2GCH - chains F and G of the 3 polymer chains in the assembly; structure by X-ray diffraction, 1.90 A resolution.

Chain F:
Name: Gamma-chymotrypsin A
Organism: Bos taurus
Notes: EC 3.4.21.1
Reference sequence: P00766 (CTRA_BOVIN); residue numbers follow UniProt; this construct covers 16-146
Sequence (131 residues; row label = number of the first residue in the row):
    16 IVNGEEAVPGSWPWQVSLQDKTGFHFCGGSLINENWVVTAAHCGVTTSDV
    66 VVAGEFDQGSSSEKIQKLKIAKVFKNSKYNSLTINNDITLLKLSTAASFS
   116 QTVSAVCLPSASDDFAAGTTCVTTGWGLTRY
Swiss-Prot annotation at these positions:
  - active site (Charge relay system): His57, Asp102
Disulfide bonds: Cys42-Cys58

Chain G:
Name: Gamma-chymotrypsin A
Organism: Bos taurus
Notes: EC 3.4.21.1
Reference sequence: P00766 (CTRA_BOVIN); residue numbers follow UniProt; this construct covers 149-245
Sequence (97 residues; each row starts with the number of its first residue):
   149 ANTPDRLQQASLPLLSNTNCKKYWGTKIKDAMICAGASGVSSCMGDSGGP
   199 LVCKKNGAWTLVGIVSWGSSTCSTSTPGVYARVTALVNWVQQTLAAN
Not modelled in the structure: 149-150
Swiss-Prot annotation at these positions:
  - active site: Ser195 (Charge relay system)
Disulfide bonds: Cys168-Cys182, Cys191-Cys220

Interface between chain F and chain G:
Cross-chain cystine bridges: Cys136(F)-Cys201(G)
Residue-residue contacts (154):
  Ile16(F) with Gln156(G); Ser189(G); Asp194(G), hydrogen bond (backbone-side chain)
  Val17(F) with Val188(G); Ser189(G), hydrogen bond (backbone-backbone); Cys220(G), hydrophobic; Thr222(G)
  Asn18(F) with Gly187(G), hydrogen bond (side chain-backbone); Val188(G); Thr222(G)
  Gly19(F) with Gln156(G); Gln157(G)
  Glu20(F) with Gln156(G); Gln157(G), hydrogen bond (backbone-backbone)
  Glu21(F) with Arg154(G), salt bridge; Leu155(G); Gln156(G)
  Ala22(F) with Leu155(G), hydrogen bond (backbone-backbone); Gln157(G)
  Trp27(F) with Gln157(G), hydrogen bond; Trp207(G)
  Trp29(F) with Val200(G); Trp207(G), hydrophobic
  Gln30(F) with Leu155(G); Pro198(G)
  His40(F) with Gly193(G), hydrogen bond (side chain-backbone)
  Phe41(F) with Gly193(G)
  Cys42(F) with Ser195(G), hydrogen bond (side chain-backbone)
  Gly43(F) with Gly193(G); Ser195(G), hydrogen bond (backbone-backbone); Gly196(G); Gly197(G)
  Gly44(F) with Gly196(G); Gly197(G); Pro198(G)
  Ser45(F) with Pro198(G); Leu209(G)
  Ile47(F) with Val238(G), hydrophobic; Leu242(G), hydrophobic
  Asn48(F) with Leu242(G)
  Trp51(F) with Leu242(G); Asn245(G)
  Val53(F) with Gly196(G); Leu209(G), hydrophobic
  Thr54(F) with Gly196(G)
  Ala55(F) with Gly196(G); Val213(G)
  His57(F) with Ser195(G); Ser214(G)
  Cys58(F) with Ser195(G)
  Phe71(F) with Asp153(G); Arg154(G); Leu155(G), hydrogen bond (backbone-backbone)
  Asp72(F) with Asp153(G); Arg154(G), salt bridge
  Gln73(F) with Pro152(G); Asp153(G), hydrogen bond (backbone-backbone)
  Gly74(F) with Asp153(G)
  Phe89(F) with Trp237(G); Asn245(G)
  Lys90(F) with Trp237(G)
  Asn91(F) with Trp237(G)
  Thr98(F) with Met180(G)
  Ile99(F) with Met180(G); Ser214(G)
  Asn100(F) with Lys177(G); Ala179(G); Met180(G)
  Asn101(F) with Ala179(G); Leu234(G)
  Asp102(F) with Ser214(G), hydrogen bond; Ala229(G)
  Ile103(F) with Ile212(G), hydrophobic; Leu234(G), hydrophobic; Trp237(G), hydrophobic; Val238(G), hydrophobic
  Leu105(F) with Trp237(G), hydrophobic; Val238(G), hydrophobic; Thr241(G); Leu242(G), hydrophobic
  Lys107(F) with Asn245(G), hydrogen bond (side chain-backbone)
  Val121(F) with Val200(G), hydrophobic; Trp207(G); Leu209(G)
  Cys122(F) with Ala206(G), hydrophobic; Trp207(G), hydrogen bond (backbone-backbone); Thr208(G); Leu209(G), hydrogen bond (backbone-backbone)
  Leu123(F) with Gln239(G)
  Pro124(F) with Thr208(G); Leu209(G); Val231(G); Val235(G)
  Ser125(F) with Thr232(G), hydrogen bond (backbone-side chain)
  Ala126(F) with Thr232(G); Val235(G); Asn236(G)
  Asp128(F) with Thr232(G), hydrogen bond (backbone-side chain)
  Phe130(F) with Leu162(G), hydrophobic; Cys201(G), hydrophobic; Lys203(G); Thr208(G); Val210(G), hydrophobic
  Ala131(F) with Leu162(G)
  Ala132(F) with Leu162(G); Leu163(G); Ser164(G)
  Gly133(F) with Leu162(G), hydrogen bond (backbone-backbone)
  Thr134(F) with Pro161(G); Leu162(G), hydrogen bond (backbone-backbone)
  Thr135(F) with Ser159(G); Leu160(G)
  Cys136(F) with Ser159(G); Leu160(G), hydrogen bond (backbone-backbone); Leu162(G), hydrophobic; Leu199(G), hydrophobic; Val200(G); Cys201(G), disulfide
  Val137(F) with Ala158(G); Pro198(G); Leu199(G); Val200(G), hydrogen bond (backbone-backbone); Trp207(G), hydrophobic
  Thr138(F) with Gln157(G); Ala158(G), hydrogen bond (backbone-backbone); Leu160(G); Ser190(G); Pro198(G), hydrogen bond (side chain-backbone); Leu199(G); Val213(G); Tyr228(G)
  Thr139(F) with Gln156(G); Gln157(G); Pro198(G)
  Gly140(F) with Leu155(G); Gln156(G), hydrogen bond (backbone-backbone); Asp194(G)
  Trp141(F) with Thr151(G); Pro152(G); Asp153(G), hydrogen bond (side chain-backbone); Arg154(G); Leu155(G); Asp194(G)
  Gly142(F) with Pro152(G); Met192(G); Gly193(G); Asp194(G), hydrogen bond (backbone-side chain)
  Leu143(F) with Thr151(G); Cys191(G); Met192(G), hydrogen bond (backbone-backbone)
  Thr144(F) with Pro152(G)
  Tyr146(F) with Met192(G), hydrophobic; Ser218(G); Thr219(G)
Other interface residues (no listed pair), chain F (64 interface residues in all): Thr104, Asp129
Other interface residues (no listed pair), chain G (59 interface residues in all): Trp215

Overview:
64 residues of chain F and 59 residues of chain G are in contact; the contacts include 1 disulfide bond, 27
hydrogen bonds and 2 salt bridges. Among the polar pairs are Glu21(F)-Arg154(G), Asp72(F)-Arg154(G) and
Ile16(F)-Asp194(G).
Here chain F is Gamma-chymotrypsin A and chain G is Gamma-chymotrypsin A, both from Bos taurus. Entry 2GCH
(Refined crystal structure of gamma-chymotrypsin at 1.9 angstroms resolution) was determined by X-ray
diffraction.
